PDB entry 4DR4 | X-ray diffraction, 3.97 A resolution | chains A and E of the 23 polymer chains in the assembly

# Chain A
Molecule: 16S rRNA
Organism: Thermus thermophilus
Sequence (1522 nucleotides; row label = number of the first residue in the row; note: 42 numbers in that range are skipped by the numbering (no residue carries them; nothing is unmodelled there); a row labelled like 190A-190L holds insertion residues (190A, then the next letters in order); numbering starts at 0):
     0 UUUGUUGGAG AGUUUGAUCC UGGCUCAGGG UGAACGCUGG CGGCGUGCCU AAGACAUGCA
    60 AGUCGUGCGG G
    73 CCGCGGGGUU UU
    88 ACUCCG
    95 UGGUC
   101 AGCGGCGGAC GGGUGAGUAA CGCGUGGGU
  129A G
   130 ACCUACCCGG AAGAGGGGGA CAACCCGGGG AAACUCGGGC UAAUCCCCCA UGUGGACCCG
   190 C
190A-190L CCCUUGGGGUGU
   191 GUCCAAAGGG CUUU
   216 GCCCGCUUCC GGAUGGGCCC GCGUCCCAUC AGCUAGUUGG UGGGGUAAUG GCCCACCAAG
   276 GCGACGACGG GUAGCCGGUC UGAGAGGAUG GCCGGCCACA GGGGCACUGA GACACGGGCC
   336 CCACUCCUAC GGGAGGCAGC AGUUAGGAAU CUUCCGCAAU GGGCGCAAGC CUGACGGAGC
   396 GACGCCGCUU GGAGGAAGAA GCCCUUCGGG GUGUAAACUC CUGAA
   442 CCCGGGACGA AACCCCCGAC GA
   474 GGGGACUGAC GGUACCGGG
   494 GUAAUAGCGC CGGCCAACUC CGUGCCAGCA GCCGCGGUAA UACGGAGGGC GCGAGCGUUA
   554 CCCGGAUUCA CUGGGCGUAA AGGGCGUGUA GGCGGCCUGG GGCGUCCCAU GUGAAAGACC
   614 ACGGCUCAAC CGUGGGGGAG CGUGGGAUAC GCUCAGGCUA GACGGUGGGA GAGGGUGGUG
   674 GAAUUCCCGG AGUAGCGGUG AAAUGCGCAG AUACCGGGAG GAACGCCGAU GGCGAAGGCA
   734 GCCACCUGGU CCACCCGUGA CGCUGAGGCG CGAAAGCGUG GGGAGCAAAC CGGAUUAGAU
   794 ACCCGGGUAG UCCACGCCCU AAACGAUGCG CGCUAGGUCU CUGGGUCU
   848 CCUGGGGGCC GAAGCUAACG CGUUAAGCGC GCCGCCUGGG GAGUACGGCC GCAAGGCUGA
   908 AACUCAAAGG AAUUGACGGG GGCCCGCACA AGCGGUGGAG CAUGUGGUUU AAUUCGAAGX
   968 AACGCGAAGA ACCUUACCAG GCCUUGACAU GCUAGG
 1003A G
  1004 AACCCGGGUG AAAGCCUGGG GUGCCCC
1030A-1030D GCGA
  1031 GGGGAGCCCU AGCACAGGUG CUGCAUGGCC GUCGUCAGCU CGUGCCGUGA GGUGUUGGGU
  1091 UAAGUCCCGC AACGAGCGCA ACCCCCGCCG UUAGUUGCCA GCGGUUCGGC CGGGCACUCU
  1151 AACGGGACUG CCCGCGAAA
  1171 GCGGGAGGAA GGAGGGGACG ACGUCUGGUC AGCAUGGCCC UUACGGCCUG GGCGACACAC
  1231 GUGCUACAAU GCCCACUACA AAGCGAUGCC ACCCGGCAAC GGGGAGCUAA UCGCAAAAAG
  1291 GUGGGCCCAG UUCGGAUUGG GGUCUGCAAC CCGACCCCAU GAAGCCGGAA UCGCUAGUAA
  1351 UCGCGGAUCA G
 1361A C
  1362 CAUGCCGCGG UGAAUACGUU CCCGGGCCUU GUACACACXG CCXGUXACGC CAUGGGAGCG
  1422 GGCUCUACCC GAAGUCGCCG GG
  1446 AGCCUACGGG
  1459 CAGGCGCCGA GGGUAGGGCC CGUGACUGGG GCGAAGUCGU AACAAGGUAG CUGUACCGGA
  1519 AGGUGCGGCU GGAUCCACUC CUUUCU
Unresolved in the structure: 0-4, 1534-1538
Modified residues: PSU (pseudouridine-5'-monophosphate) at position 516, 7MG (7N-methyl-8-hydroguanosine-5'-monophosphate) at position 527, M2G (N2-dimethylguanosine-5'-monophosphate) at position 966, 5MC (5-methylcytidine-5'-monophosphate) at position 967, 2MG (2N-methylguanosine-5'-monophosphate) at position 1207, 5MC (5-methylcytidine-5'-monophosphate) at position 1400, 4OC (4n,o2'-methylcytidine-5'-monophosphate) at position 1402, 5MC (5-methylcytidine-5'-monophosphate) at position 1404, 5MC (5-methylcytidine-5'-monophosphate) at position 1407, UR3 (3-methyluridine-5'-monophoshate) at position 1498, MA6 (6N-dimethyladenosine-5'-monophoshate) at position 1518, MA6 (6N-dimethyladenosine-5'-monophoshate) at position 1519, PSU (pseudouridine-5'-monophosphate) at position 1540, PSU (pseudouridine-5'-monophosphate) at position 1541
Construct notes: conflict C1534 (A2157 in M26923.1), A1535 (C2158 in M26923.1)
Ion coordination: Mg2+ site 1 near U5 (its only coordinating residue here); Mg2+ site 2 near U12 (its only coordinating residue here); Mg2+ site 3 near G21 (its only coordinating residue here); Mg2+ site 4 near C48 (its only coordinating residue here); Mg2+ site 5 near A53 (its only coordinating residue here); Mg2+ site 6: A59, C386; Mg2+ site 7 near U62 (its only coordinating residue here); Mg2+ site 8: G107, G324; Mg2+ site 9: A109, G331; Mg2+ site 10 near G111 (its only coordinating residue here); Mg2+ site 11 near G113 (its only coordinating residue here); Mg2+ site 12: G117, G289; 83 more Mg2+ sites not listed
Small-molecule neighbours:
  - paromomycin (PAR), molecule 1: U30, G31, C48, U49, U304, G306, C554, C555
  - paromomycin (PAR), molecule 2: G31, C47, C48, A50, A51, G52, A53, G113, U114, G115, A353, C355, A356, G357, U358, U359, A360, G361, C366
  - paromomycin (PAR), molecule 3: G64, U65, G68, G69, G70, G93, U95, G96, G97, U98, C99
  - paromomycin (PAR), molecule 4: C106, U133, A134, C135, C136, C221, U222, C225, G226, G227, A228, A325
  - paromomycin (PAR), molecule 5: A119, A120, C121, G122, C123, G236, C237, G238, U239, C240, C241, C242, G281, A282, G284, G285
  - paromomycin (PAR), molecule 6: G127, G128, U129, C131, G230, G231, C233, U605, G606
  - paromomycin (PAR), molecule 7: A412, G413, A414, A415, C417, C418, C419, G424, G425, G426, U427, G428
  - paromomycin (PAR), molecule 8: G567, G568, C569, G570, G575, G821, C822, G874, C875, C877, G881
  - paromomycin (PAR), molecule 9: U598, C599, C600, A602, U603, G604, A632, G633, C634, G635, U636, G637
  - paromomycin (PAR), molecule 10: G604, U605, G606, A608, G629, G630, G631
  - paromomycin (PAR), molecule 11: G610, A611, C612, C613, A614, A622, C623, C624, G625, U626, G627
  - paromomycin (PAR), molecule 12: G661, G662, A663, G664, G666, C739, U740, G741, G742, U743
  - paromomycin (PAR), molecule 13: U669, G670, G671, U672, G673, G714, A715, A716, C717, G734, C805, C806, A807
  - paromomycin (PAR), molecule 14: A716, C717, G718, C732, A733, A767, C805, C806, G1525, G1526
  - paromomycin (PAR), molecule 15: G771, U772, G773, G774, G775, G776, A802, G803
  - paromomycin (PAR), molecule 16: G933, C1060, G1061, U1062, U1065, C1066, C1189, G1190
  - paromomycin (PAR), molecule 17: G1258, C1259, C1260, A1261, C1262, C1270, G1271, G1272, G1273, G1274, C1314, U1315
  - paromomycin (PAR), molecule 18: G1405, U1406, 5MC_1407, A1408, C1409, G1489, C1490, G1491, A1492, A1493, G1494, U1495, C1496

# Chain E
Molecule: 30S ribosomal protein S5
Organism: Thermus thermophilus
UniProt: Q5SHQ5 (RS5_THET8); residues 1-162 here = UniProt positions 1-162
Chain sequence (162 residues; numbered 1 to 162; the number before each row is that of its first residue):
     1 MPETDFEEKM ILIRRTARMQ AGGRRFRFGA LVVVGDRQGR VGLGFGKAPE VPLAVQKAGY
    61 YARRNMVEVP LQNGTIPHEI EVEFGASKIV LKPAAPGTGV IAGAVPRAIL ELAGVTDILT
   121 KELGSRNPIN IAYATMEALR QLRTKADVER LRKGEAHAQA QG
Unresolved in the structure: 1-4, 156-162

# How chain A and chain E interact
Contacting residue pairs (80; chain A residue first):
  G6(A) / Ala-94(E)  base contact
  G6(A) / Ala-95(E)  hydrogen bond to the base
  G6(A) / Thr-98(E)  hydrogen bond to the base
  G6(A) / Leu-119(E)  base contact
  G7(A) / Lys-92(E)  base contact
  G7(A) / Ile-101(E)  phosphate contact
  G7(A) / Leu-119(E)  base contact
  G7(A) / Thr-120(E)  hydrogen bond to the sugar
  G7(A) / Lys-121(E)  base contact
  A8(A) / Ile-101(E)  phosphate contact
  A8(A) / Ala-102(E)  hydrogen bond to the sugar
  A8(A) / Gly-103(E)  sugar contact
  A8(A) / Arg-107(E)  base contact
  A8(A) / Thr-120(E)  sugar contact
  G9(A) / Gly-103(E)  phosphate contact
  G9(A) / Lys-121(E)  salt bridge to the phosphate
  G9(A) / Glu-122(E)  hydrogen bond to the phosphate
  G9(A) / Arg-126(E)  hydrogen bond to the base
  A10(A) / Arg-126(E)  salt bridge to the phosphate
  G15(A) / Ala-17(E)  hydrogen bond to the base
  G15(A) / Arg-18(E)  base contact
  G15(A) / Met-19(E)  sugar contact
  G15(A) / Arg-24(E)  hydrogen bond to the sugar
  A16(A) / Thr-16(E)  sugar contact
  A16(A) / Ala-17(E)  hydrogen bond to the sugar
  U17(A) / Arg-14(E)  hydrogen bond to the phosphate
  C18(A) / Arg-14(E)  salt bridge to the phosphate
  C18(A) / Asn-127(E)  hydrogen bond to the phosphate
  C18(A) / Asn-130(E)  phosphate contact
  C19(A) / Ala-86(E)  phosphate contact
  C19(A) / Ser-125(E)  hydrogen bond to the phosphate
  C19(A) / Asn-127(E)  hydrogen bond to the phosphate
  C19(A) / Asn-130(E)  hydrogen bond to the phosphate
  U20(A) / Ser-125(E)  phosphate contact
  A559(A) / Lys-121(E)  salt bridge to the phosphate
  A559(A) / Arg-126(E)  salt bridge to the phosphate
  U560(A) / Leu-123(E)  sugar contact
  A864(A) / Gly-85(E)  phosphate contact
  U921(A) / Arg-18(E)  sugar contact
  U921(A) / Met-19(E)  hydrogen bond to the sugar
  G922(A) / Met-19(E)  sugar contact
  G922(A) / Gln-20(E)  sugar contact
  G922(A) / Ala-21(E)  hydrogen bond to the phosphate
  A923(A) / Ala-21(E)  phosphate contact
  C1069(A) / Gln-20(E)  phosphate contact
  C1069(A) / Arg-25(E)  hydrogen bond to the phosphate
  U1070(A) / Arg-18(E)  salt bridge to the phosphate
  U1070(A) / Gln-20(E)  phosphate contact
  U1070(A) / Arg-25(E)  salt bridge to the phosphate
  G1072(A) / Pro-49(E)  phosphate contact
  G1072(A) / Lys-57(E)  salt bridge to the phosphate
  U1073(A) / Lys-57(E)  salt bridge to the phosphate
  G1074(A) / Tyr-60(E)  hydrogen bond to the phosphate
  G1074(A) / Tyr-61(E)  hydrogen bond to the phosphate
  G1077(A) / Lys-47(E)  base contact
  U1078(A) / Phe-84(E)  sugar contact
  U1078(A) / Ile-129(E)  sugar contact
  U1078(A) / Asn-130(E)  hydrogen bond to the sugar
  U1078(A) / Tyr-133(E)  phosphate contact
  G1079(A) / Arg-14(E)  hydrogen bond to the phosphate
  G1079(A) / Phe-45(E)  sugar contact
  G1079(A) / Tyr-133(E)  hydrogen bond to the phosphate
  A1080(A) / Arg-14(E)  salt bridge to the phosphate
  A1080(A) / Thr-16(E)  hydrogen bond to the phosphate
  A1080(A) / Ala-17(E)  sugar contact
  A1080(A) / Lys-47(E)  phosphate contact
  G1081(A) / Thr-16(E)  hydrogen bond to the phosphate
  G1081(A) / Ala-17(E)  phosphate contact
  G1081(A) / Arg-18(E)  phosphate contact
  C1192(A) / Gln-20(E)  base contact
  C1192(A) / Arg-25(E)  hydrogen bond to the base
  G1193(A) / Gly-22(E)  sugar contact
  G1193(A) / Arg-25(E)  sugar contact
  U1194(A) / Gly-22(E)  sugar contact
  A1396(A) / Met-19(E)  base contact
  C1397(A) / Arg-24(E)  salt bridge to the phosphate
  A1398(A) / Gln-20(E)  base contact
  A1398(A) / Ala-21(E)  base contact
  A1398(A) / Gly-22(E)  base contact
  A1398(A) / Gly-23(E)  base contact
Interface residues without a listed pair, chain A (38 interface residues in all): U5, G558, G566, C1071, G1082
Interface residues without a listed pair, chain E (46 interface residues in all): Arg-15, Arg-27, Leu-53, Glu-81, Ser-87, Pro-96, Ala-104

# Summary
Chain A and chain E form an interface of 38 and 46 residues respectively; the contacts include 25 hydrogen
bonds and 11 salt bridges. Polar contacts include G6(A)/Ala-95(E), G6(A)/Thr-98(E) and G9(A)/Arg-126(E). Bound
to chain A: 18 copies of paromomycin.
Chain A is 16S rRNA and chain E is 30S ribosomal protein S5, both from Thermus thermophilus; the structure,
Crystal structure of the Thermus thermophilus (HB8) 30S ribosomal subunit with codon, cognate transfer RNA
anticodon ..., was determined by X-ray diffraction (same publication as 4DR1, 4DR2, 4DR3, 4DR5, 4DR6 and
4DR7).
